5A8F - chains A and C of the 3 polymer chains in the assembly; structure by electron microscopy, 10.60 A resolution (very low resolution: no residue pairs are listed; an interface is given only as per-side residue counts).

== Chain A ==
Protein: Human saffold virus-3 VP1
From: Saffold virus
Reference sequence: C0MHL9 (C0MHL9_9PICO); the author numbering skips numbers that UniProt does not, so the offset changes along the chain: 34-82 = UniProt 680-728; 89-188 = UniProt 729-828; 191-260 = UniProt 829-898
Sequence (219 residues; numbered 34 to 260; 8 numbers in that range are skipped by the numbering (no residue carries them; nothing is unmodelled there); the number before each row is that of its first residue):
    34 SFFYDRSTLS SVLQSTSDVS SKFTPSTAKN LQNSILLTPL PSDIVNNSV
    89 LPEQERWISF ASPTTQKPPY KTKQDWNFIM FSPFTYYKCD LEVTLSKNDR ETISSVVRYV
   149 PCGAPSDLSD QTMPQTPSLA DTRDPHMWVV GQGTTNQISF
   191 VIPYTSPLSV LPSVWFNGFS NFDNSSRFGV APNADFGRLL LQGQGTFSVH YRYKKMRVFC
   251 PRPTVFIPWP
Differences from the reference sequence: conflict F36 (Val682 in C0MHL9)

== Chain C ==
Protein: Human saffold virus-3 VP2
From: Saffold virus
Reference sequence: C0MHL9 (C0MHL9_9PICO); residues 11-268 here correspond to UniProt positions 154-411 (UniProt number = residue number + 143)
Sequence (258 residues; row label = number of the first residue in the row):
    11 SDRVSSDTAG NTATNTQSTV GRLFGFGQRH KGKHPASCAD TATDKVLAAE RYYTIKLASW
    71 TKTQESFDHI RVPLPHALAG ENGGVFSSTL RRHYLCKCGW RIQVQCNASQ FHAGSLLVFM
   131 APEFDTSNHS TEVEPRADTA FKVDANWQKH AQILTGHAYV NTTTKVNVPL ALNHQNFWQW
   191 TTYPHQILNL RTNTTCDLEV PYVNVCPTSS WTQHANWTLV IAVLTPLQYS QGSATTIEIT
   251 ASIQPVKPVF NGLRHTVV

== Chain A / chain C interface ==
At this resolution (11 A) residue pairs are not listed: 39 residues of chain A and 45 of chain C lie at the interface.

== Summary ==
Chain A and chain C form an interface of 39 and 45 residues respectively.
Chain A is Human saffold virus-3 VP1 and chain C is Human saffold virus-3 VP2, both from Saffold virus; the
structure, Structure and genome release mechanism of human cardiovirus Saffold virus-3, was determined by
electron microscopy, deposited together with 5CFC and 5CFD.
